Entry 5XOI (X-ray diffraction, 1.80 A resolution); this record covers chain A.

== Chain A ==
Molecule: Oxidoreductase, 2OG-Fe oxygenase family protein, putative, expressed
From: Oryza sativa subsp. japonica
Reference sequence: Q10BI6 (Q10BI6_ORYSJ); residue numbers follow UniProt; this construct covers 141-371
Amino-acid sequence (231 residues; each row starts with the number of its first residue):
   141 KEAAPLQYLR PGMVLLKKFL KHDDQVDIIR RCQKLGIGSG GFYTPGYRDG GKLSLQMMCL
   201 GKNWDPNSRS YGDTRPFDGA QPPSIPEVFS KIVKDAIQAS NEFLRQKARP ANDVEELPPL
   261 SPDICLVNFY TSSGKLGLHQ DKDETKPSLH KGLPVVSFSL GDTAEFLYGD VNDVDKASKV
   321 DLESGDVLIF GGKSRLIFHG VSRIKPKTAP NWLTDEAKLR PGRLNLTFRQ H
Disordered / not traced: 141-144
Metal / ion sites: Mn2+: His279, Asp281, His339 (together with succinic acid)
Small-molecule neighbours: succinic acid (SIN): Arg188, Leu266, Asn268, Tyr270, Leu276, His279, Asp281, Ser297, Phe306, Leu322, His339, Val341, Arg363, Asn365, Thr367

== In short ==
Ligands of chain A: succinic acid. His279, Asp281 and His339 form the Mn2+ site.
Chain A is Oxidoreductase, 2OG-Fe oxygenase family protein, putative, expressed (Oryza sativa subsp.
japonica); the structure, The structure of OsALKBH1, was determined by X-ray diffraction, deposited together
with 5XEG.
